1NJ8 - chains A and B; structure by X-ray diffraction, 3.20 A resolution.

# Chain A (and B)
Molecule: Proline-tRNA Synthetase
Organism: Methanocaldococcus jannaschii
Notes: EC 6.1.1.15; fragment: N terminally His tagged and Thrombin digested enzyme; chain B of this document is another copy of the same molecule, construct and numbering; everything in this record applies to it too
UniProt: Q58635 (SYPC_METJA); residues 1-455 here = UniProt positions 1-455
Sequence (459 residues; numbered -3 to 455; the number before each row is that of its first residue; numbers below 1 keep their minus sign (Gly-3 is residue -3)):
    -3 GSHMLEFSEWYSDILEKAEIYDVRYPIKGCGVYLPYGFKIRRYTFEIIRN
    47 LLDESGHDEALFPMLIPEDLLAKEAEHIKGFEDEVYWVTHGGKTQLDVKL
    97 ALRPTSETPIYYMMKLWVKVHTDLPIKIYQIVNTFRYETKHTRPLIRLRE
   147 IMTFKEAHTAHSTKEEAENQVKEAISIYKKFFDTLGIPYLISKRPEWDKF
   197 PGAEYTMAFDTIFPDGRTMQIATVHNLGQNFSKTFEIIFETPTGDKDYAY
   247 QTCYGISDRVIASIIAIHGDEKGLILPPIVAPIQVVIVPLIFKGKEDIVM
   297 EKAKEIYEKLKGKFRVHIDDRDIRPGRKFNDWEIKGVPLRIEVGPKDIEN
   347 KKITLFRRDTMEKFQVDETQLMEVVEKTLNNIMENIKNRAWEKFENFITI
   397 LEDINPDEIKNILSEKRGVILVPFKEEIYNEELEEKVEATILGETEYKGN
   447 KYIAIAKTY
Unresolved in the structure: -3 to -1
Differences from the reference sequence: expression tag (-3 to 0); cloning artifact (1)
Swiss-Prot annotation at these positions:
  - region: Glu329 to Lys359 (Interaction with tRNA)
  - binding site (L-proline): Thr101, Glu103, Arg132, His221
  - binding site (ATP): Arg132, Glu134, Gln216, Thr219, Ser253, Arg255
Reported in the primary citation:
  - mutagenesis - E103A: abolished catalytic activity (prolylation activity) (citing earlier work)
  - mutagenesis - E103A: decreased catalytic activity (cysteinylation activity) (citing earlier work)

# How chain A and chain B interact
Residue-residue contacts - 109 pairs, chain A then chain B:
  Asp18(A) with Met109(B); Trp113(B), hydrogen bond
  Arg20(A) with Tyr108(B); Leu112(B); Trp113(B)
  Tyr21(A) with Pro59(B), hydrophobic; Leu61(B), hydrogen bond (side chain-backbone); Ile62(B); Pro105(B), hydrophobic
  Pro22(A) with Tyr108(B)
  Ile23(A) with Leu61(B); Leu96(B), hydrophobic
  Cys26(A) with Pro59(B)
  Gly27(A) with Pro59(B)
  Val28(A) with Leu57(B); Met109(B), hydrophobic
  Tyr29(A) with Ala56(B); Leu57(B), hydrogen bond (backbone-backbone)
  Leu30(A) with Trp113(B), hydrophobic
  Pro31(A) with Asp54(B); Glu55(B)
  Phe34(A) with Glu55(B); Ala56(B); Leu57(B), hydrophobic
  Arg38(A) with Arg45(B); Glu55(B), salt bridge
  Arg45(A) with Arg38(B)
  Asp54(A) with Pro31(B)
  Glu55(A) with Pro31(B); Phe34(B); Arg38(B), salt bridge
  Ala56(A) with Tyr29(B); Leu30(B); Pro31(B); Phe34(B)
  Leu57(A) with Val28(B); Tyr29(B), hydrogen bond (backbone-backbone); Phe34(B); Arg37(B); Met148(B), hydrophobic
  Phe58(A) with Val28(B), hydrophobic; Met148(B)
  Pro59(A) with Tyr21(B), hydrophobic; Cys26(B); Gly27(B); Glu146(B); Met148(B)
  Met60(A) with Met60(B), hydrophobic; Phe131(B), hydrophobic; Glu146(B), hydrogen bond (backbone-side chain)
  Leu61(A) with Tyr21(B), hydrogen bond (backbone-side chain); Ile23(B); Leu98(B), hydrophobic; Phe131(B), hydrophobic; Glu146(B)
  Ile62(A) with Tyr21(B)
  Pro63(A) with Tyr21(B); Ile23(B)
  Glu78(A) with Gly88(B)
  Asp79(A) with Gly87(B); Gly88(B)
  Val81(A) with His86(B); Gly87(B); Gly88(B), hydrogen bond (backbone-backbone)
  Tyr82(A) with Val84(B), hydrophobic; His86(B); Leu92(B), hydrophobic; Leu96(B), hydrophobic
  Trp83(A) with Val84(B); Thr85(B), hydrogen bond (backbone-backbone); His86(B); Gly88(B)
  Val84(A) with Tyr82(B), hydrophobic; Trp83(B); Val84(B), hydrophobic; Leu98(B), hydrophobic
  Thr85(A) with Trp83(B), hydrogen bond (backbone-backbone); Thr85(B), hydrogen bond; His86(B)
  His86(A) with Trp83(B), hydrogen bond (backbone-backbone)
  Gly87(A) with Asp79(B); Tyr133(B)
  Gly88(A) with Asp79(B); Val81(B), hydrogen bond (backbone-backbone); Trp83(B)
  Lys89(A) with Asp79(B)
  Leu92(A) with Tyr82(B), hydrophobic; Tyr133(B), hydrophobic
  Leu96(A) with Ile23(B), hydrophobic; Tyr82(B), hydrophobic
  Leu98(A) with Leu61(B), hydrophobic; Leu98(B), hydrophobic
  Pro105(A) with Tyr21(B), hydrophobic
  Tyr108(A) with Pro22(B)
  Met109(A) with Val28(B), hydrophobic
  Leu112(A) with Arg20(B), hydrogen bond (backbone-side chain)
  Trp113(A) with Asp18(B), hydrogen bond; Arg20(B); Leu30(B), hydrophobic
  Asn129(A) with Met60(B); Asn129(B)
  Phe131(A) with Met60(B), hydrophobic; Leu61(B), hydrophobic
  Tyr133(A) with Gly87(B); Thr90(B)
  Glu146(A) with Pro59(B); Met60(B), hydrogen bond (side chain-backbone); Leu61(B)
  Met148(A) with Leu57(B), hydrophobic
Other interface residues (no listed pair), chain A (55 interface residues in all): Lys35, Arg37, Asp49, Leu66, Thr90, Ile124, Tyr125
Other interface residues (no listed pair), chain B (54 interface residues in all): Lys35, Asp49, Phe58, Pro63, Leu66, Glu78, Ile124, Tyr125

# In short
Chain A and chain B form an interface of 55 and 54 residues respectively; the contacts include 15 hydrogen
bonds and 2 salt bridges. Among the polar pairs are Arg38(A)-Glu55(B), Asp18(A)-Trp113(B) and
Tyr21(A)-Leu61(B). From the paper: E103A of chain A abolishes catalytic activity (prolylation activity); E103A
of chain A reduces catalytic activity (cysteinylation activity).
Both chains are Proline-tRNA Synthetase (Methanocaldococcus jannaschii). Entry 1NJ8 (Crystal Structure of
Prolyl-tRNA Synthetase from Methanocaldococcus janaschii) was determined by X-ray diffraction (same
publication as 1NJ1, 1NJ2, 1NJ5 and 1NJ6).
